8VMU - chains A and B of the 4 polymer chains in the assembly; structure by X-ray diffraction, 1.52 A resolution.

[Chain A]
Name: Intron-encoded endonuclease I-PpoI
From: Physarum polycephalum
Notes: EC 3.1.-.-
UniProt: Q94702 (PPO1_PHYPO); numbering as in UniProt (aligned over 2-163)
Chain sequence (162 residues; row label = number of the first residue in the row):
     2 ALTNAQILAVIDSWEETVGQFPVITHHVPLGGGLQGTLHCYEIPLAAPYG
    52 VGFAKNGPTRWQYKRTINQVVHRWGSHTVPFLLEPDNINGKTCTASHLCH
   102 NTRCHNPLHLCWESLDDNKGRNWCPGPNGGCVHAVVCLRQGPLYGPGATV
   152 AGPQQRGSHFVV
Ion coordination: Zn2+ site 1: Cys-41, Cys-100, Cys-105, His-110; Mg2+: Asn-119 (shared with 2 residues of chain D); Na+: Asn-119 (shared with 2 residues of chain D); Zn2+ site 2: Cys-125, Cys-132, His-134, Cys-138
What the authors report for this chain:
  - mutagenesis - H78A/H98A, H98A: decreased catalytic activity
  - mutagenesis - H78A: unchanged catalytic activity
  - catalytic residues: His-78, His-98
  - mutagenesis - H98A: abolished binding to metal ion

[Chain B]
Name: Intron-encoded endonuclease I-PpoI
From: Physarum polycephalum
Notes: EC 3.1.-.-
UniProt: Q94702 (PPO1_PHYPO); residues 202-363 here correspond to UniProt positions 2-163 (UniProt number = residue number - 200)
Chain sequence (162 residues; numbered 202 to 363; the number before each row is that of its first residue):
   202 ALTNAQILAVIDSWEETVGQFPVITHHVPLGGGLQGTLHCYEIPLAAPYG
   252 VGFAKNGPTRWQYKRTINQVVHRWGSHTVPFLLEPDNINGKTCTASHLCH
   302 NTRCHNPLHLCWESLDDNKGRNWCPGPNGGCVHAVVCLRQGPLYGPGATV
   352 AGPQQRGSHFVV
Ion coordination: Zn2+ site 1: Cys-241, Cys-300, Cys-305, His-310; Mg2+: Asn-319 (shared with 2 residues of chain C); Na+: Asn-319 (shared with 2 residues of chain C); Zn2+ site 2: Cys-325, Cys-332, His-334, Cys-338

[Chain A / chain B interface]
Contacting residue pairs - 120 pairs, chain A then chain B:
  Leu-9(A) with Arg-357(B)
  Asp-13(A) with Arg-357(B), salt bridge
  Glu-16(A) with Gln-356(B); Arg-357(B), hydrogen bond (side chain-backbone); Gly-358(B), hydrogen bond (side chain-backbone); Phe-361(B)
  Val-19(A) with Phe-361(B), hydrophobic
  Gly-20(A) with Phe-361(B)
  Leu-39(A) with Val-363(B)
  His-40(A) with Val-362(B); Val-363(B), hydrogen bond (side chain-backbone)
  Tyr-42(A) with His-360(B), hydrogen bond (side chain-backbone); Phe-361(B); Val-362(B)
  Phe-82(A) with Ala-352(B), hydrophobic; Gly-353(B)
  Glu-85(A) with Ala-352(B); Gln-355(B)
  Pro-86(A) with Val-351(B)
  Ile-89(A) with Ala-349(B); Val-351(B), hydrophobic
  Asn-90(A) with Ala-349(B)
  Cys-94(A) with Val-351(B), hydrophobic
  Leu-99(A) with Pro-354(B), hydrophobic
  Asn-107(A) with Phe-361(B); Val-362(B), hydrogen bond (side chain-backbone)
  Pro-108(A) with Pro-354(B); Gln-355(B), hydrogen bond (backbone-backbone); Phe-361(B), hydrophobic
  Leu-109(A) with Pro-354(B); Gln-355(B); Gln-356(B); Phe-361(B); Val-362(B); Val-363(B)
  His-110(A) with Val-363(B), hydrogen bond (side chain-backbone)
  Leu-111(A) with Gly-353(B); Pro-354(B)
  Cys-112(A) with Thr-350(B); Ala-352(B)
  Trp-113(A) with Thr-350(B); Val-351(B), hydrogen bond (backbone-backbone); Ala-352(B), hydrogen bond (backbone-backbone)
  Glu-114(A) with Thr-350(B), hydrogen bond
  Asp-117(A) with Trp-324(B), hydrogen bond (backbone-side chain); Leu-344(B)
  Asp-118(A) with Gly-348(B); Ala-349(B), hydrogen bond (side chain-backbone)
  Lys-120(A) with Trp-324(B)
  Gly-121(A) with Trp-324(B)
  Arg-122(A) with Thr-350(B)
  Trp-124(A) with Asp-317(B), hydrogen bond (side chain-backbone); Lys-320(B); Gly-321(B); Trp-324(B), hydrophobic
  Val-133(A) with Tyr-345(B); Gly-346(B); Pro-347(B)
  His-134(A) with Pro-347(B)
  Ala-135(A) with Pro-347(B), hydrogen bond (backbone-backbone)
  Val-136(A) with Thr-350(B); Pro-354(B)
  Leu-144(A) with Asp-317(B)
  Tyr-145(A) with Val-333(B), hydrophobic
  Gly-146(A) with Val-333(B)
  Pro-147(A) with Val-333(B); His-334(B); Ala-335(B), hydrogen bond (backbone-backbone)
  Gly-148(A) with Asp-318(B)
  Ala-149(A) with Ile-289(B); Asp-318(B), hydrogen bond (backbone-side chain)
  Thr-150(A) with Cys-312(B); Trp-313(B); Glu-314(B), hydrogen bond; Asp-318(B); Arg-322(B), hydrogen bond; Val-336(B)
  Val-151(A) with Glu-285(B); Pro-286(B), hydrophobic; Ile-289(B), hydrophobic; Cys-294(B), hydrophobic; Trp-313(B), hydrogen bond (backbone-backbone)
  Ala-152(A) with Phe-282(B), hydrophobic; Glu-285(B); Cys-312(B); Trp-313(B), hydrogen bond (backbone-backbone)
  Gly-153(A) with Phe-282(B); Leu-311(B)
  Pro-154(A) with Leu-299(B), hydrophobic; Pro-308(B); Leu-309(B); Leu-311(B); Val-336(B)
  Gln-155(A) with Pro-308(B), hydrogen bond (backbone-backbone); Leu-309(B)
  Gln-156(A) with Glu-216(B); Leu-309(B)
  Arg-157(A) with Leu-209(B); Ile-212(B); Asp-213(B), salt bridge; Glu-216(B), hydrogen bond (backbone-side chain)
  Gly-158(A) with Glu-216(B), hydrogen bond (backbone-side chain)
  His-160(A) with Glu-216(B); Glu-217(B); Tyr-242(B), hydrogen bond (backbone-side chain)
  Phe-161(A) with Glu-216(B); Val-219(B), hydrophobic; Gly-220(B); Tyr-242(B); Asn-307(B); Pro-308(B); Leu-309(B)
  Val-162(A) with His-240(B); Tyr-242(B), hydrogen bond (backbone-side chain); Asn-307(B), hydrogen bond (backbone-side chain); Leu-309(B)
  Val-163(A) with Leu-239(B); His-240(B), hydrogen bond (backbone-side chain); Leu-309(B); His-310(B), hydrogen bond (backbone-side chain)
Interface residues without a listed pair, chain A (56 interface residues in all): Ile-12, Glu-17, Asn-88, Leu-139
Interface residues without a listed pair, chain B (56 interface residues in all): Pro-281, Asn-290, Leu-339

[Overview]
The chain A/chain B interface involves 56 residues from each chain; the contacts include 28 hydrogen bonds and
2 salt bridges. Among the polar pairs are Asp-13(A)/Arg-357(B), Arg-157(A)/Asp-213(B) and
Glu-16(A)/Arg-357(B). The paper reports catalytic residues His-78(A) and His-98(A); H78A/H98A and H98A of
chain A reduce catalytic activity.
Chain A and chain B are both Intron-encoded endonuclease I-PpoI (Physarum polycephalum); the structure, Homing
endonuclease I-PpoI-DNA complex:reaction at pH7.0 (K+ MES) with 500 uM Mg2+ for 320s, was determined by X-ray
diffraction, deposited together with 8VMO, 8VMP, 8VMQ, 8VMR, 8VMS, 8VMT and 35 further entries.
